2B3T - chains A and B; structure by X-ray diffraction, 3.10 A resolution.

Chain A:
Name: Protein methyltransferase hemK
From: Escherichia coli
Notes: EC 2.1.1.-
UniProtKB: P37186 (HEMK_ECOLI); numbering as in UniProt (aligned over 1-276)
Sequence (276 residues; row label = number of the first residue in the row):
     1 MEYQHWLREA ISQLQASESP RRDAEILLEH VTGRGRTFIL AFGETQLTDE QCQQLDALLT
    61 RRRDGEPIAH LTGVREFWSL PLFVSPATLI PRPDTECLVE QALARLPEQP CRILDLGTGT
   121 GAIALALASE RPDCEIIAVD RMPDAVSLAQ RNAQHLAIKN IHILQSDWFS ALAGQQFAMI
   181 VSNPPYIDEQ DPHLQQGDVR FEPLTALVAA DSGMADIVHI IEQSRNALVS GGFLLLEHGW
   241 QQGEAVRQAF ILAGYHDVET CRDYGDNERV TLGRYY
Ligand contacts: S-adenosylhomocysteine (SAH): Thr88, Leu89, Pro91, Arg92, Thr95, Gly117, Thr118, Gly119, Thr120, Ala122, Ile123, Val139, Asp140, Arg141, Met142, Ser166, Asp167, Trp168, Asn183, Pro184, Pro185, Thr205, Ala206

Chain B:
Name: Peptide chain release factor 1
From: Escherichia coli
UniProtKB: P0A7I0 (RF1_ECOLI); residues -3 to 356 here correspond to UniProt positions 1-360 (UniProt number = residue number + 4)
Sequence (360 residues; numbered -3 to 360; 4 numbers in that range are skipped by the numbering (no residue carries them; nothing is unmodelled there); the number before each row is that of its first residue; numbers below 1 keep their minus sign (Met-3 is residue -3)):
    -3 MKPSIVAKLE ALHERHEEVQ ALLGDAQTIA D
    32 QERFRALSRE YAQLSDVSRC FTDWQQVQED IETAQMMLDD PEMREMAQDE LREAKEKSEQ
    92 LEQQLQVLLL PKDPDDERNA FLEVRAGTGG DEAALFAGDL FRMYSRYAEA RRWRVEIMSA
   152 SEGEHGGYKE IIAKISGDGV YGRLKFESGG HRVQRVPATE SQGRIHTSAC TVAVMPELPD
   212 AELPDVNPAD LRIDTFRSSG AGGQHVNTTD SAIRITHLPT GIVVECQDER SQHKNKAKAL
   272 SVLGARIHAA EMAKRQQAEA STRRNLLGSG DRSDRNRTYN FPQGRVTDHR INLTLYRLDE
   332 VMEGKLDMLI EPIIQEHQAD QLAALSEQE
Disordered / not traced: -3 to 2, 59-93, 288-293, 297-303, 355-360
Sequence notes: conflict Val217 (Ile in P0A7I0)

How chain A and chain B interact:
Residue-residue contacts - 79 pairs, chain A then chain B:
  Glu18(A) with Thr239(B)
  Ser19(A) with Thr240(B), hydrogen bond
  Arg21(A) with Glu153(B)
  Arg22(A) with Asp241(B), salt bridge; Glu260(B), salt bridge
  Asp23(A) with Thr240(B), hydrogen bond
  Ile26(A) with Glu260(B)
  Glu29(A) with Glu260(B)
  Arg36(A) with Ile148(B); Ala151(B); Gln258(B)
  Thr37(A) with Val146(B); Ile148(B)
  Leu40(A) with Ile148(B), hydrophobic; Tyr159(B)
  Ala41(A) with Arg133(B), hydrogen bond (backbone-side chain); Arg137(B)
  Phe42(A) with Arg137(B)
  Glu44(A) with Arg133(B), salt bridge; Arg137(B), salt bridge
  Arg62(A) with Thr240(B)
  Ile68(A) with Thr240(B)
  Arg75(A) with Asn238(B), hydrogen bond; Thr239(B), hydrogen bond (side chain-backbone); Thr240(B)
  Glu76(A) with Arg261(B); Ser262(B), hydrogen bond; Lys265(B), salt bridge
  Phe77(A) with Ser262(B)
  Trp78(A) with Ser262(B); His264(B), hydrogen bond (backbone-side chain)
  Ser79(A) with Ser262(B), hydrogen bond (backbone-side chain); His264(B); Lys265(B), hydrogen bond (side chain-backbone)
  Ile90(A) with Asn238(B)
  Arg92(A) with Gly234(B), hydrogen bond (side chain-backbone); Gln235(B), hydrogen bond (side chain-backbone); Val237(B), hydrogen bond (side chain-backbone); Asn238(B), hydrogen bond
  Pro93(A) with Ser242(B); Gln263(B)
  Asp94(A) with Arg228(B), salt bridge; Gly233(B); Gly234(B), hydrogen bond (side chain-backbone)
  Glu96(A) with Ser262(B); Gln263(B); His264(B), hydrogen bond (side chain-backbone)
  Glu100(A) with Lys267(B), salt bridge
  Asn183(A) with Gln235(B), hydrogen bond
  Pro184(A) with Gln235(B), hydrogen bond (backbone-side chain)
  Pro185(A) with Gln235(B)
  Tyr186(A) with Gly234(B); Gln235(B), hydrogen bond (side chain-backbone); His236(B)
  Ile187(A) with Gln235(B); His236(B)
  Asp191(A) with His236(B), salt bridge
  His193(A) with Ala232(B); His236(B)
  Asp198(A) with Asn238(B)
  Val199(A) with Gln235(B); His236(B)
  Ala206(A) with Gln235(B)
  Leu207(A) with Gln235(B)
  Gly239(A) with His236(B)
  Trp240(A) with Ala232(B); His236(B)
  Tyr264(A) with Ile224(B), hydrophobic; Asp225(B); Thr226(B), hydrogen bond (backbone-backbone); Ile244(B), hydrophobic; Gln263(B); Lys267(B), hydrogen bond
  Gly265(A) with Thr226(B)
  Asn267(A) with Gly231(B); Ala232(B)
  Arg269(A) with Ala232(B), hydrogen bond (side chain-backbone); Gly233(B); Gly234(B)
Other interface residues (no listed pair), chain A (46 interface residues in all): Glu130, Glu202, Glu237
Other interface residues (no listed pair), chain B (36 interface residues in all): Ser136, Glu140, Glu147, Asp259

Summary:
Chain A and chain B form an interface of 46 and 36 residues respectively, with 21 hydrogen bonds and 8 salt
bridges. Polar contacts include Arg22(A)-Asp241(B), Arg22(A)-Glu260(B) and Glu44(A)-Arg133(B). Bound to chain
A: S-adenosylhomocysteine.
Chain A is Protein methyltransferase hemK and chain B is Peptide chain release factor 1, both from Escherichia
coli; the structure, Structure of complex between E. coli translation termination factor RF1 and the PrmC
methyltransferase, was determined by X-ray diffraction.
